7R0N - chain A; structure by X-ray diffraction, 1.20 A resolution.

[Chain A]
Molecule: GTPase KRas
From: Homo sapiens
Reference sequence: P01116 (RASK_HUMAN), isoform P01116-2; numbering as in UniProt (aligned over 1-169)
Chain sequence (170 residues; each row starts with the number of its first residue; numbering starts at 0):
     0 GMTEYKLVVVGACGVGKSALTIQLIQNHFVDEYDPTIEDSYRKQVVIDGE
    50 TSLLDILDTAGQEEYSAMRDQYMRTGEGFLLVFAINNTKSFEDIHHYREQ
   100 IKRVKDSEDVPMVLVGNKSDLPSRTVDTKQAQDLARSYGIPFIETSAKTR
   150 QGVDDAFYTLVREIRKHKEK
Not modelled in the structure: 105-107
Glycans and other covalent adducts: compound H40 linked to Cys12
Construct notes: expression tag (0); engineered mutation Cys12 (Gly in P01116), Ser51 (Cys in P01116), Leu80 (Cys in P01116), Ser118 (Cys in P01116)
Bound ions: Mg2+: Ser17 (together with GDP)
Small-molecule neighbours:
  - GDP (guanosine-5'-diphosphate): Ala11, Gly13, Val14, Gly15, Lys16, Ser17, Ala18, Phe28, Asp30, Tyr32, Asn116, Lys117, Asp119, Leu120, Ser145, Ala146, Lys147
  - H40 (N-[4-[2-bromanyl-6-(2-hydroxyethylamino)pyridin-4-yl]sulfanylphenyl]propanamide): Val9, Gly10, Ala11, Gly13, Lys16, Pro34, Glu37, Thr58, Ala59, Gly60, Gln61, Glu62, Glu63, Tyr64, Ser65, Arg68, Asp69, Met72, Tyr96, Gln99
Curated features (UniProtKB/Swiss-Prot):
  - motif: Tyr32 to Tyr40 (Effector region)
  - binding site (GTP): Gly10, Ala11, Gly13 to Ala18, Val29 to Thr35, Ala59, Gly60, Asn116, Lys117, Asp119
  - modified residue: Met1 (N-acetylmethionine), Thr2 (N-acetylthreonine), Lys104 (N6-acetyllysine)
  - glycosylation: Thr35 (Microbial infection: O-linked (Glc) threonine)

[In short]
Ligands of chain A: GDP. Compound H40 is covalently linked to Cys12. Curated annotation (UniProt) lists 20
GTP-binding residues.
Chain A is GTPase KRas (Homo sapiens); the structure, KRasG12C in complex with GDP and compound 2, was
determined by X-ray diffraction together with 7R0M and 7R0Q from the same study.
